Entry 5L2B (X-ray diffraction, 3.80 A resolution); this record covers chains B and C of the 3 polymer chains in the assembly.

Chain B (and C):
Molecule: Nucleoside permease
From: Neisseria wadsworthii 9715
Notes: chain C of this document is another copy of the same molecule, construct and numbering; everything in this record applies to it too
Reference sequence: G4CRQ5 (G4CRQ5_9NEIS); residues 1-425 here = UniProt positions 1-425
Amino-acid sequence (431 residues; each row starts with the number of its first residue; numbers below 1 keep their minus sign (Gly-5 is residue -5)):
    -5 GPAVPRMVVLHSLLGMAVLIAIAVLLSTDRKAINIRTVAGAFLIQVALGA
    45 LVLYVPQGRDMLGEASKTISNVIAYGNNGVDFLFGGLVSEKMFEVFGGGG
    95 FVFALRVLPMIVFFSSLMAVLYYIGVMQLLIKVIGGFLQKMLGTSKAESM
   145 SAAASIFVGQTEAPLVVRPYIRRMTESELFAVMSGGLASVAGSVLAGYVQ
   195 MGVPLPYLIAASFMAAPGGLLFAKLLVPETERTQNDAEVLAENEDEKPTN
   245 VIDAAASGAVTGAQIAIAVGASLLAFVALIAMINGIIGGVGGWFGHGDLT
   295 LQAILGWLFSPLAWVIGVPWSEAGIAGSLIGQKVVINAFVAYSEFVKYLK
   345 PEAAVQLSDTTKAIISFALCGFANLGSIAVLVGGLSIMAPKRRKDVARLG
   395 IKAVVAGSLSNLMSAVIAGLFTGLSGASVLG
Disordered / not traced: -5 to -1, 230-240, 424-425 (chain C: -5 to 1, 229-239, 418-425)
Construct notes: expression tag (-5 to 0); engineered mutation Ser149 (Asn in G4CRQ5), Ala332 (Glu in G4CRQ5)
Ligand contacts: 6ZL (2-{[(4-O-alpha-D-glucopyranosyl-beta-D-glucopyranosyl)oxy]methyl}-2-octyldecyl 4-O-alpha-D-glucopyranosyl-beta-D-glucopyranoside): Met55, Glu58, Ala59, Thr62

Chain B / chain C interface:
Pairs across the interface (54; chain B residue first):
  Val89(B) with Lys85(C)
  Phe90(B) with Gly80(C); Ser83(C); Lys85(C); Met86(C), hydrophobic
  Gly93(B) with Gly79(C); Gly80(C), hydrogen bond (backbone-backbone)
  Val96(B) with Leu77(C); Phe78(C); Leu81(C), hydrophobic
  Phe97(B) with Phe76(C); Leu77(C), hydrogen bond (backbone-backbone)
  Ala98(B) with Leu77(C), hydrogen bond (backbone-backbone)
  Ile261(B) with Ala257(C), hydrophobic
  Ala262(B) with Val254(C)
  Gly264(B) with Leu77(C)
  Ala265(B) with Val106(C); Ala253(C); Ala257(C), hydrophobic
  Ser266(B) with Ala253(C); Val254(C)
  Leu268(B) with Gly73(C); Val74(C), hydrophobic; Leu77(C), hydrophobic; Pro103(C); Val106(C), hydrophobic
  Ala269(B) with Ser110(C); Ala253(C), hydrophobic
  Phe270(B) with Ile246(C); Ala249(C), hydrophobic; Ala250(C), hydrophobic
  Val271(B) with Asn72(C); Gly73(C); Phe76(C), hydrophobic
  Ala272(B) with Tyr69(C); Gly70(C); Phe107(C), hydrophobic
  Leu273(B) with Phe107(C), hydrophobic; Ser110(C); Leu111(C), hydrophobic; Ala249(C), hydrophobic
  Ala275(B) with Tyr69(C); Asn72(C)
  Met276(B) with Val66(C), hydrophobic; Tyr69(C), hydrophobic; Leu111(C), hydrophobic
  Gly279(B) with Tyr69(C)
  Val329(B) with Ile246(C)
  Ile330(B) with Ile246(C)
  Ser337(B) with Phe76(C)
  Leu369(B) with Asn244(C), hydrogen bond (backbone-side chain)
  Ile372(B) with Asn244(C)
  Ala373(B) with Thr243(C); Asp247(C)
Also at the interface, not in a pair above, chain B (31 interface residues in all): Leu81, Met86, Leu102, Leu267, Gly370
Also at the interface, not in a pair above, chain C (32 interface residues in all): Val89, Val114, Ile261

In short:
Chain B and chain C form an interface of 31 and 32 residues respectively; the contacts include 4 hydrogen
bonds. Polar pairs include Leu369(B)-Asn244(C), Gly93(B)-Gly80(C) and Phe97(B)-Leu77(C). Ligands of chain B:
compound 6ZL.
Both chains are Nucleoside permease (Neisseria wadsworthii 9715). Entry 5L2B (Structure of CNTnw N149S, E332A
in an outward-facing state) was determined by X-ray diffraction, deposited together with 5L24, 5L26, 5L27,
5L2A and 5U9W.
